PDB entry 9E2X | electron microscopy, 3.50 A resolution | chains F and 5 of the 15 polymer chains in the assembly

== Chain F ==
Molecule: Leading strand DNA template
Source organism: synthetic construct
Sequence (48 nucleotides; numbered 15 to 62; the number before each row is that of its first residue):
    15 TCGTGCTGAG TGATATCTGC TTTGGGTGGG TGGGTGGGTT GAGGCAAT

== Chain 5 ==
Molecule: Minichromosome maintenance protein 5
Source organism: Saccharomyces cerevisiae W303
Notes: EC 3.6.4.12
Reference sequence: P29496 (MCM5_YEAST); residues 1-775 here = UniProt positions 1-775
Amino-acid sequence (775 residues; row label = number of the first residue in the row):
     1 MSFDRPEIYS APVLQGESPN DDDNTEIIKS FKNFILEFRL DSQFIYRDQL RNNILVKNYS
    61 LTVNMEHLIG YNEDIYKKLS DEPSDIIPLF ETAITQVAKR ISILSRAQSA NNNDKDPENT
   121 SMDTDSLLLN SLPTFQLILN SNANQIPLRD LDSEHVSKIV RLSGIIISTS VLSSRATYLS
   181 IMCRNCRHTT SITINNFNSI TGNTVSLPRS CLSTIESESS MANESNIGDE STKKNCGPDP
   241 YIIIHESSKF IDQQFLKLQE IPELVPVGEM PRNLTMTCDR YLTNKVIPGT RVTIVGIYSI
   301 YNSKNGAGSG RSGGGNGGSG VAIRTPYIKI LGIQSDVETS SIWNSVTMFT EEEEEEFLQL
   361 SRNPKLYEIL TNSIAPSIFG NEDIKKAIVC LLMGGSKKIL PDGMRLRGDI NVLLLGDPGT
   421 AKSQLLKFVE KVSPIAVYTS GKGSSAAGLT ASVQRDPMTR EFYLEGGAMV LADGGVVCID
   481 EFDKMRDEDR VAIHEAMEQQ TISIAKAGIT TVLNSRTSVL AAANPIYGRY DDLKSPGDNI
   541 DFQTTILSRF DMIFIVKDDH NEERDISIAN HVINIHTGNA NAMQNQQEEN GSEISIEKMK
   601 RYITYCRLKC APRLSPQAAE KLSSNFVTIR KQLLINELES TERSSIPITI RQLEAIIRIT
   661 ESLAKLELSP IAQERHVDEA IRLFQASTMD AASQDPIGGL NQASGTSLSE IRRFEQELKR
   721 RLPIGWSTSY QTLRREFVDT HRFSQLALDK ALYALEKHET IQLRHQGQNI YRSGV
Disordered / not traced: 1-21, 106-131, 200-204, 213-234, 304-320, 338-349, 528-539, 579-586, 695-705
Ion coordination: Zn2+: Cys183, Cys186, Cys211, Cys236
Small-molecule neighbours:
  - ATP (adenosine-5'-triphosphate), molecule 1: Ser377, Ile378, Phe379, Asp417, Pro418, Gly419, Thr420, Ala421, Lys422, Ser423, Gln424, Asn524, Ile568, Val572
  - ATP, molecule 2: Arg549, Ile650, Arg651
Curated features (UniProtKB/Swiss-Prot):
  - motif: Ser548 to Asp551 (Arginine finger)
  - binding site (ATP): Gly416 to Ser423

== Chain F / chain 5 interface ==
Residue-residue contacts (12):
  DG48(F) - Pro457(5)  base contact
  DG48(F) - Met458(5)  hydrogen bond to the base
  DG48(F) - Thr459(5)  base contact
  DG48(F) - Arg460(5)  base contact
  DG48(F) - Glu461(5)  sugar contact
  DT49(F) - Thr459(5)  phosphate contact
  DG51(F) - Met458(5)  sugar contact
  DG52(F) - Pro457(5)  base contact
  DG52(F) - Met458(5)  phosphate contact
  DG52(F) - Arg460(5)  hydrogen bond to the base
  DT53(F) - Pro457(5)  base contact
  DT62(F) - Arg764(5)  hydrogen bond to the base
Also at the interface, not in a pair above, chain F (8 interface residues in all): DG40, DG44

== In short ==
8 residues of chain F face 6 of chain 5 across their interface; the contacts include 3 hydrogen bonds. Among
the polar pairs are DG48(F)-Met458(5), DG52(F)-Arg460(5) and DT62(F)-Arg764(5). Bound to chain 5: ATP. UniProt
lists 8 ATP-binding residues on chain 5.
Here chain F is Leading strand DNA template (synthetic construct) and chain 5 is Minichromosome maintenance
protein 5 (Saccharomyces cerevisiae W303). Entry 9E2X (Cryo-EM structure of yeast CMG helicase stalled at
G4-containing DNA template, state 2) was determined by electron microscopy, deposited together with 9E2W, 9E2Y
and 9E2Z.
